8RYS - chain A; structure by X-ray diffraction, 1.16 A resolution.

Chain A:
Protein: Interleukin-1 beta
Organism: Homo sapiens
Notes: fragment: Fab light-chain
UniProtKB: P01584 (IL1B_HUMAN); residues 1-153 here correspond to UniProt positions 117-269 (UniProt number = residue number + 116)
Chain sequence (153 residues; each row starts with the number of its first residue):
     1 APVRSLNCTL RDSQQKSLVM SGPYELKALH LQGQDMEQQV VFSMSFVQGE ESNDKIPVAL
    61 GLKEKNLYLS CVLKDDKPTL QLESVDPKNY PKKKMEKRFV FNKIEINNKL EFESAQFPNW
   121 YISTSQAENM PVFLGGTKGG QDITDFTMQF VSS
Not modelled in the structure: 1, 138-139
Curated features (UniProtKB/Swiss-Prot):
  - motif: Phe-112 to Ser-125 (Involved in interaction with TMED10 C-terminus)
  - site: Arg-4 (Involved in receptor binding), Lys-55 (Important for interaction with integrin), Lys-63 (Important for interaction with integrin), Lys-65 (Important for interaction with integrin), Lys-74 (Important for interaction with integrin), Lys-88 (Important for interaction with integrin)

Overview:
Chain A is Interleukin-1 beta (Homo sapiens); the structure, Human IL-1beta, unliganded, was determined by
X-ray diffraction together with 8RYK and 8RZB from the same study.
